PDB entry 1KPV | X-ray diffraction, 1.71 A resolution | chains A and P of the 3 polymer chains in the assembly

Chain A:
Protein: H-2 class I histocompatibility antigen, K-B alpha chain
Source organism: Mus musculus
Notes: fragment: extracellular domain, sequence database residues 22-295, numbered 1-274
Reference sequence: P01901 (HA1B_MOUSE); residues 1-274 here correspond to UniProt positions 22-295 (UniProt number = residue number + 21)
Chain sequence (274 residues; row label = number of the first residue in the row):
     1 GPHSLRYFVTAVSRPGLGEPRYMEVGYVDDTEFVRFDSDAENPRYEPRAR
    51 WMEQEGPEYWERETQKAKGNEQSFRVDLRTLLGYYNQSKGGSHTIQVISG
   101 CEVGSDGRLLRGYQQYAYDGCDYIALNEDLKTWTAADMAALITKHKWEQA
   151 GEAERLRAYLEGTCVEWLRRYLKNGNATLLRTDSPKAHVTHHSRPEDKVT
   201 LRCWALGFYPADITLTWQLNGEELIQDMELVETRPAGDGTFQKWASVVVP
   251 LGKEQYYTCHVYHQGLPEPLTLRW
Cystine bridges: Cys101-Cys164, Cys203-Cys259
Covalently attached groups: glycan linked to Asn176

Chain P:
Protein: Nucleocapsid protein
Notes: fragment: sequence database residues 324-332, numbered 1-9
Chain sequence (9 residues; each row starts with the number of its first residue):
     1 FAPGNYPAL

How chain A and chain P interact:
Pairs across the interface (36; chain A residue first):
  Tyr7(A) - Phe1(P)  hydrogen bond (side chain-backbone)
  Tyr7(A) - Ala2(P)  hydrogen bond (side chain-backbone)
  Tyr7(A) - Pro3(P)
  Val9(A) - Tyr6(P)
  Tyr45(A) - Ala2(P)
  Glu63(A) - Phe1(P)
  Glu63(A) - Ala2(P)  hydrogen bond (side chain-backbone)
  Lys66(A) - Phe1(P)
  Lys66(A) - Ala2(P)  hydrogen bond (side chain-backbone)
  Asn70(A) - Pro3(P)
  Asn70(A) - Asn5(P)
  Asn70(A) - Tyr6(P)
  Ser73(A) - Tyr6(P)
  Phe74(A) - Tyr6(P)  hydrophobic
  Asp77(A) - Ala8(P)
  Asp77(A) - Leu9(P)  hydrogen bond (side chain-backbone)
  Thr80(A) - Leu9(P)
  Leu81(A) - Leu9(P)  hydrophobic
  Tyr84(A) - Leu9(P)  hydrogen bond (side chain-backbone)
  Ser99(A) - Tyr6(P)
  Gln114(A) - Tyr6(P)
  Tyr116(A) - Tyr6(P)
  Tyr116(A) - Leu9(P)  hydrophobic
  Tyr123(A) - Leu9(P)  hydrophobic
  Thr143(A) - Leu9(P)  hydrogen bond (side chain-backbone)
  Lys146(A) - Leu9(P)  hydrogen bond (side chain-backbone)
  Trp147(A) - Pro7(P)
  Trp147(A) - Ala8(P)  hydrogen bond (side chain-backbone)
  Trp147(A) - Leu9(P)  hydrophobic
  Glu152(A) - Pro7(P)
  Tyr159(A) - Phe1(P)  hydrogen bond (side chain-backbone)
  Tyr159(A) - Ala2(P)
  Tyr159(A) - Pro3(P)
  Thr163(A) - Phe1(P)
  Trp167(A) - Phe1(P)  hydrophobic
  Tyr171(A) - Phe1(P)  hydrogen bond (side chain-backbone)
Other interface residues (no listed pair), chain A (30 interface residues in all): Leu5, Glu24, Tyr59, Arg62, Ile95, Val97
Other interface residues (no listed pair), chain P (9 interface residues in all): Gly4

In short:
Chain A and chain P form an interface of 30 and 9 residues respectively, with 11 hydrogen bonds. Polar pairs
include Tyr7(A)-Phe1(P), Tyr7(A)-Ala2(P) and Glu63(A)-Ala2(P).
Chain A is H-2 class I histocompatibility antigen, K-B alpha chain (Mus musculus) and chain P is Nucleocapsid
protein; the structure, High resolution crystal structure of the MHC class I complex H-2Kb/SEV9, was
determined by X-ray diffraction.
